PDB entry 9UAV | electron microscopy, 3.70 A resolution | chains C and D of the 8 polymer chains in the assembly

# Chain C (and D)
Name: Protein sel-1 homolog 1
From: Homo sapiens
Notes: chain D of this document is another copy of the same molecule, construct and numbering; everything in this record applies to it too
UniProtKB: Q9UBV2 (SE1L1_HUMAN); numbering as in UniProt (aligned over 175-723)
Sequence (549 residues; row label = number of the first residue in the row):
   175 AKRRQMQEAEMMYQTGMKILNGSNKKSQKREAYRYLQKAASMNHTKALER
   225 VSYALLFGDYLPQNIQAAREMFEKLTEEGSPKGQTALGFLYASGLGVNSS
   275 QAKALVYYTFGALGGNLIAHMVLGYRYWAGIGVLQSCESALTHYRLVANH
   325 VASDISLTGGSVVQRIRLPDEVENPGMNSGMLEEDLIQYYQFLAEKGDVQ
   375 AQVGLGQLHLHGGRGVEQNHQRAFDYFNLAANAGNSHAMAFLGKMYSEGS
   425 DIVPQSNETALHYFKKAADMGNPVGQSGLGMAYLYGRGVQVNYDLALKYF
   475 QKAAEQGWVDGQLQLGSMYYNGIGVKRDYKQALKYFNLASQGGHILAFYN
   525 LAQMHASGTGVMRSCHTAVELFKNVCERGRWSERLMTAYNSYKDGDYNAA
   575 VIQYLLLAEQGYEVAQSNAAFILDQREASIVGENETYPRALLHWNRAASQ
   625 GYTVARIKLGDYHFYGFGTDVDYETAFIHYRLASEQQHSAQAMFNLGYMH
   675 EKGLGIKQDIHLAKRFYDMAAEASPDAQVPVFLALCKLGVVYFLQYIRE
Disordered / not traced: 175-178, 345-453 (chain D: 347-457)
Cystine bridges: Cys311-Cys539
Covalently attached groups: N-acetylglucosamine (NAG) linked to Asn217, Asn272, Asn608
Curated features (UniProtKB/Swiss-Prot):
  - glycosylation (N-linked (GlcNAc...) asparagine): Asn195, Asn217, Asn272, Asn431, Asn608
  - natural variant: Met528 (M528R: In NEDGSAF), Gly585 (G585D: In NEDGSAF; uncertain significance)

# Interface between chain C and chain D
Residue-residue contacts (50; chain C residue first):
  Ser330(C) with Gly460(D); Arg461(D), hydrogen bond (backbone-backbone); Gly462(D), hydrogen bond (backbone-backbone)
  Leu331(C) with Gly462(D)
  Gly333(C) with Gly462(D); Asn466(D)
  Arg461(C) with Ser330(D), hydrogen bond (backbone-backbone); Leu331(D)
  Gly462(C) with Ile329(D); Ser330(D); Leu331(D), hydrogen bond (backbone-backbone); Gly333(D)
  Val463(C) with Ala513(D); Gly517(D)
  Asn466(C) with Tyr509(D)
  Tyr467(C) with Phe510(D), hydrophobic; Ala513(D); Ser514(D)
  Leu469(C) with Tyr509(D), hydrophobic
  Ala470(C) with Tyr509(D), hydrophobic; Phe510(D)
  Tyr473(C) with Asp502(D); Gln505(D)
  Lys476(C) with Asp502(D), salt bridge
  Ala477(C) with Asp502(D)
  Gln480(C) with Gly498(D), hydrogen bond (side chain-backbone); Val499(D); Asp502(D)
  Ser491(C) with Trp482(D)
  Val499(C) with Ala477(D); Gln480(D)
  Asp502(C) with Lys476(D); Ala477(D)
  Tyr503(C) with Ala477(D), hydrophobic
  Gln505(C) with Tyr473(D)
  Ala506(C) with Ala470(D); Tyr473(D), hydrophobic; Phe474(D)
  Tyr509(C) with Leu469(D), hydrophobic; Ala470(D), hydrophobic
  Phe510(C) with Ala470(D)
  Leu512(C) with Asn466(D)
  Ala513(C) with Val463(D); Asn466(D); Tyr467(D)
  Ser514(C) with Phe510(D)
  Gly517(C) with Val463(D)
  Asn524(C) with Gly517(D)
  Met528(C) with Leu520(D), hydrophobic
  Thr533(C) with Gln527(D), hydrogen bond
Interface residues without a listed pair, chain C (36 interface residues in all): Gly460, Phe474, Tyr493, Gly516, Leu525, Gln527, Gly534
Interface residues without a listed pair, chain D (38 interface residues in all): Thr332, Tyr459, Gly481, Ala506, Leu512, Gly516, Ala521, Tyr523, Asn524

# Overview
36 residues of chain C face 38 of chain D across their interface; the contacts include 6 hydrogen bonds and 1
salt bridge. Polar pairs include Lys476(C)-Asp502(D), Gln480(C)-Gly498(D) and Thr533(C)-Gln527(D). Covalently
linked N-acetylglucosamine: at Asn217(C), Asn272(C) and Asn608(C).
Both chains are Protein sel-1 homolog 1 (Homo sapiens). Entry 9UAV (Cryo-EM structure of HRD1-SEL1L-XTP3B
(state D2) complex) was determined by electron microscopy (same publication as 9LWU, 8KES, 8KET and 8KEV).
